Entry 4DFC (X-ray diffraction, 2.80 A resolution); this record covers chains A and B.

[Chain A]
Name: Transcription-repair-coupling factor
Organism: Escherichia coli
Notes: EC 3.6.4.-; fragment: TRCF-D2 Domain
UniProtKB: P30958 (MFD_ECOLI); residue numbers follow UniProt; this construct covers 127-213
Amino-acid sequence (93 residues; each row starts with the number of its first residue):
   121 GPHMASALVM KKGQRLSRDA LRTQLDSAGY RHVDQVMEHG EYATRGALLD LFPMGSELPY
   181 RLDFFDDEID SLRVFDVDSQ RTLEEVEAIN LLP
Disordered / not traced: 121-128
Differences from the reference sequence: expression tag (121-126)
Reported in the primary citation:
  - mutagenesis - R165A/R181A/F185A: abolished binding to UvrA (citing earlier work)

[Chain B]
Name: UvrABC system protein A
Organism: Escherichia coli
Notes: EC 3.6.1.3
UniProtKB: P0A698 (UVRA_ECOLI); numbering as in UniProt (aligned over 131-250)
Amino-acid sequence (126 residues; numbered 125 to 250; the number before each row is that of its first residue):
   125 GPHMASTVSQ MVDNVLSQPE GKRLMLLAPI IKERKGEHTK TLENLASQGY IRARIDGEVC
   185 DLSDPPKLEL QKKHTIEVVV DRFKVRDDLT QRLAESFETA LELSGGTAVV ADMDDPKAEE
   245 LLFSAN
Disordered / not traced: 125-127, 211-212
Differences from the reference sequence: expression tag (125-130)

[Interface between chain A and chain B]
Residue-residue contacts - 34 pairs, chain A then chain B:
  Arg138(A) - Arg216(B)
  Arg142(A) - Glu219(B)  salt bridge
  Arg165(A) - Gln172(B)  hydrogen bond (side chain-backbone)
  Arg165(A) - Gly173(B)  hydrogen bond (side chain-backbone)
  Arg165(A) - Tyr174(B)
  Gly166(A) - Val204(B)
  Gly166(A) - Ser220(B)
  Ala167(A) - Val204(B)  hydrogen bond (backbone-backbone)
  Ala167(A) - Asp205(B)
  Leu168(A) - Gly173(B)
  Arg181(A) - Gly173(B)  hydrogen bond (side chain-backbone)
  Arg181(A) - Ile175(B)
  Asp183(A) - Ile175(B)
  Asp183(A) - Arg176(B)  salt bridge
  Asp183(A) - Arg206(B)  salt bridge
  Phe184(A) - Arg206(B)
  Phe184(A) - Arg216(B)
  Phe185(A) - Arg147(B)
  Phe185(A) - Arg206(B)
  Phe185(A) - Met237(B)  hydrophobic
  Asp186(A) - Arg206(B)  hydrogen bond (backbone-backbone)
  Asp186(A) - Phe207(B)
  Asp186(A) - Lys208(B)  hydrogen bond (side chain-backbone)
  Asp186(A) - Arg210(B)
  Asp186(A) - Arg216(B)  hydrogen bond (backbone-side chain)
  Asp190(A) - Arg206(B)  salt bridge
  Ser199(A) - Ser171(B)
  Gln200(A) - Ala170(B)
  Gln200(A) - Ser171(B)
  Gln200(A) - Gly173(B)
  Arg201(A) - Glu167(B)  salt bridge
  Arg201(A) - Ala170(B)
  Arg201(A) - Leu186(B)
  Thr202(A) - Ile175(B)
Other interface residues (no listed pair), chain B (22 interface residues in all): Ser187, Thr223
The authors on this interface:
  - interface residues, chain A: Arg165(A), Phe185(A)
  - interface residues, chain B: Arg176(B), Arg206(B), Glu219(B)

[In short]
16 residues of chain A and 22 residues of chain B are in contact, with 7 hydrogen bonds and 5 salt bridges.
Polar contacts include Arg142(A)-Glu219(B), Asp183(A)-Arg176(B) and Asp183(A)-Arg206(B). From the paper:
R165A/R181A/F185A of chain A abolish binding to UvrA; interface residues Arg165(A), Phe185(A) and Arg176(B)
among others.
Chain A is Transcription-repair-coupling factor and chain B is UvrABC system protein A, both from Escherichia
coli; the structure, Core UvrA/TRCF complex, was determined by X-ray diffraction.
